6WNR - chains A and F of the 22 polymer chains in the assembly; structure by electron microscopy, 3.30 A resolution.

[Chain A]
Name: ATP synthase subunit alpha
From: Escherichia coli
Notes: EC 7.1.2.2
UniProt: A0A073FQ32 (A0A073FQ32_ECOLX); residues 1-513 here = UniProt positions 1-513
Chain sequence (513 residues; numbered 1 to 513; the number before each row is that of its first residue):
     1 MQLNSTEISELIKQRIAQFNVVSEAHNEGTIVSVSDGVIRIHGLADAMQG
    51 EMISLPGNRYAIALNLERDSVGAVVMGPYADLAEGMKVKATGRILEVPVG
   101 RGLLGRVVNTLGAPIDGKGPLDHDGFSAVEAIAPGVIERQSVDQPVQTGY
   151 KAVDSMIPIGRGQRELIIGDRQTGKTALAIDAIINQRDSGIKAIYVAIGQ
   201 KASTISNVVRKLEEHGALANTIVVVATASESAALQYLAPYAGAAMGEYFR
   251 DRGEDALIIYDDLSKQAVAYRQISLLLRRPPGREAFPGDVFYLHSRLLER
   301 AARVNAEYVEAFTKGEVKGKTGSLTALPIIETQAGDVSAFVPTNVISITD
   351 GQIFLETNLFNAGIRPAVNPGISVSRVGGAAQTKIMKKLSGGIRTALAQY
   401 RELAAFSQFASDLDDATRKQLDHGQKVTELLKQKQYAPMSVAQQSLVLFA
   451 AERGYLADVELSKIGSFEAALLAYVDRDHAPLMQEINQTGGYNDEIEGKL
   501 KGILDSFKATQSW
Disordered / not traced: 1
Differences from the reference sequence: conflict Ala47 (Cys in A0A073FQ32), Ala90 (Cys in A0A073FQ32), Ala193 (Cys in A0A073FQ32), Ala243 (Cys in A0A073FQ32)
Ion coordination: Mg2+: Thr176 (together with ATP)
Small-molecule neighbours: ATP (adenosine-5'-triphosphate): Tyr150, Asp170, Arg171, Gln172, Thr173, Gly174, Lys175, Thr176, Ala177, Glu331, Phe360, Arg365, Pro366, Gln433, Lys434, Gln435

[Chain F]
Name: ATP synthase subunit beta
From: Escherichia coli
Notes: EC 7.1.2.2
UniProt: A0A192CEZ8 (A0A192CEZ8_ECOLX); residues 0-459 here correspond to UniProt positions 1-460 (UniProt number = residue number + 1)
Chain sequence (471 residues; row label = number of the first residue in the row; numbers below 1 keep their minus sign (Met-11 is residue -11)):
   -11 MRGSHHHHHHGMATGKIVQVIGAVVDVEFPQDAVPRVYDALEVQNGNERL
    39 VLEVQQQLGGGIVRTIAMGSSDGLRRGLDVKDLEHPIEVPVGKATLGRIM
    89 NVLGEPVDMKGEIGEEERWAIHRAAPSYEELSNSQELLETGIKVIDLMAP
   139 FAKGGKVGLFGGAGVGKTVNMMELIRNIAIEHSGYSVFAGVGERTREGND
   189 FYHEMTDSNVIDKVSLVYGQMNEPPGNRLRVALTGLTMAEKFRDEGRDVL
   239 LFVDNIYRYTLAGTEVSALLGRMPSAVGYQPTLAEEMGVLQERITSTKTG
   289 SITSVQAVYVPADDLTDPSPATTFAHLDATVVLSRQIASLGIYPAVDPLD
   339 STSRQLDPLVVGQEHYDTARGVQSILQRYQELKDIIAILGMDELSEEDKL
   389 VVARARKIQRFLSQPFFVAEVFTGSPGKYVSLKDTIRGFKGIMEGEYDHL
   439 PEQAFYMVGSIEEAVEKAKKL
Disordered / not traced: -11 to -1
Differences from the reference sequence: initiating methionine (-11); expression tag (-10 to -1); conflict Ala137 (Cys138 in A0A192CEZ8)
Small-molecule neighbours:
  - ADP (adenosine-5'-diphosphate): Gly150, Ala151, Gly152, Val153, Gly154, Lys155, Thr156, Val157, Arg182, Glu185, Tyr331, Gln402, Phe404, Ala407, Phe410
  - ATP (adenosine-5'-triphosphate): Ser341, Arg342, Asp345, Tyr354

[Interface between chain A and chain F]
Contacting residue pairs (65):
  Val32(A) with Leu46(F); Gly47(F)
  Ser33(A) with Gln45(F), hydrogen bond (side chain-backbone)
  Val34(A) with Gln44(F); Gln45(F), hydrogen bond (backbone-backbone)
  Ser35(A) with Gln44(F)
  Asp36(A) with Gln44(F); Arg260(F), salt bridge
  Leu82(A) with Val25(F)
  Ala83(A) with Gln45(F)
  Glu84(A) with Val22(F); Gln45(F), hydrogen bond (backbone-side chain); Leu46(F); Gly47(F); Gly49(F)
  Ile115(A) with Tyr116(F); Glu117(F)
  Asp116(A) with Glu117(F)
  Arg171(A) with Phe312(F); Asp338(F), salt bridge
  Gln172(A) with Thr318(F); Thr340(F)
  Gln200(A) with Glu280(F)
  Lys201(A) with Glu280(F); His314(F), hydrogen bond (side chain-backbone); Leu315(F); Asp316(F), salt bridge
  Ala202(A) with Leu119(F), hydrophobic; Glu280(F), hydrogen bond (backbone-side chain)
  Ser203(A) with Leu119(F)
  Ile205(A) with Tyr116(F)
  Ser206(A) with Tyr116(F); Asn121(F)
  Asn207(A) with Asn121(F), hydrogen bond
  Val209(A) with Tyr116(F)
  Arg210(A) with Asn121(F); Gln123(F)
  Thr227(A) with Glu280(F), hydrogen bond
  Ala228(A) with Glu280(F); His314(F)
  Ser229(A) with Glu280(F), hydrogen bond
  Lys265(A) with Ala313(F)
  Arg271(A) with Ala264(F)
  Gln272(A) with Pro269(F); Thr270(F); Glu273(F), hydrogen bond
  Leu275(A) with Pro262(F)
  Arg278(A) with Gly259(F), hydrogen bond (side chain-backbone); Met261(F)
  Pro281(A) with Met261(F)
  Ala285(A) with Ser263(F)
  Gln333(A) with Thr304(F); Ala309(F)
  Asn361(A) with Leu337(F), hydrogen bond (side chain-backbone); Gln361(F); Ser362(F); Gln365(F)
  Ala362(A) with Ser362(F), hydrogen bond (backbone-side chain); Gln365(F)
  Gly363(A) with Arg358(F), hydrogen bond (backbone-side chain)
  Arg365(A) with Arg358(F); Gln361(F), hydrogen bond
  Gln408(A) with Ile373(F)
  Phe409(A) with Ile373(F), hydrophobic; Leu377(F), hydrophobic
Also at the interface, not in a pair above, chain A (52 interface residues in all): Tyr79, Ala80, Val107, Gly117, Lys211, Glu230, Ser231, Ala232, Val268, Leu276, Arg279, Glu284, Ala334, Asn358
Also at the interface, not in a pair above, chain F (48 interface residues in all): Tyr26, Ile50, Ala113, Ala272, Gly276, Val277, Leu303, Leu347, Tyr354

[In short]
Chain A and chain F form an interface of 52 and 48 residues respectively; the contacts include 14 hydrogen
bonds and 3 salt bridges. Polar contacts include Asp36(A)-Arg260(F), Arg171(A)-Asp338(F) and
Lys201(A)-Asp316(F). ATP is bound between chain A and chain F. Ligands of chain F: ADP.
Chain A is ATP synthase subunit alpha and chain F is ATP synthase subunit beta, both from Escherichia coli;
the structure, E. coli ATP synthase State 3b, was determined by electron microscopy, deposited together with
6OQR, 6OQS, 6OQT, 6OQU, 6OQV, 6OQW and 3 further entries.
